3DZY - chains A and G of the 6 polymer chains in the assembly; structure by X-ray diffraction, 3.10 A resolution.

# Chain A
Molecule: Retinoic acid receptor RXR-alpha
From: Homo sapiens
UniProtKB: P19793 (RXRA_HUMAN); numbering as in UniProt (aligned over 11-462)
Chain sequence (467 residues; each row starts with the number of its first residue; numbers below 1 keep their minus sign (Met-4 is residue -4)):
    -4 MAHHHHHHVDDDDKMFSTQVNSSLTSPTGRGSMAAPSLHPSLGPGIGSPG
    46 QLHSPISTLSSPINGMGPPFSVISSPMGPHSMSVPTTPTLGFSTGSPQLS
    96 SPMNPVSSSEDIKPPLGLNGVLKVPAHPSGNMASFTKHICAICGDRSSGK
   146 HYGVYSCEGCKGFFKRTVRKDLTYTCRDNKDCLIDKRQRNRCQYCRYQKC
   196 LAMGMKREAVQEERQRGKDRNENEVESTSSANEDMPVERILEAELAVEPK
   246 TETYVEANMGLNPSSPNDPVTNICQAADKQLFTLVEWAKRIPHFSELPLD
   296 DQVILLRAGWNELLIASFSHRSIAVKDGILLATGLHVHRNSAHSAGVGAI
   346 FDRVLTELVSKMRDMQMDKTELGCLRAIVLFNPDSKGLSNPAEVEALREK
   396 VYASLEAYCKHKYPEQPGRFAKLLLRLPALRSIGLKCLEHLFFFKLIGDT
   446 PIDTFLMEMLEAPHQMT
Not modelled in the structure: -4 to 131, 242-263, 456-462
Sequence notes: expression tag (-4 to 10)
Metal / ion sites: Zn2+ site 1: Cys135, Cys138, Cys152, Cys155; Zn2+ site 2: Cys171, Cys177, Cys187, Cys190
Ligand contacts: (9cis)-retinoic acid (9CR): Val265, Ile268, Ala271, Ala272, Gln275, Trp305, Asn306, Leu309, Ser312, Phe313, Arg316, Leu326, Ala327, Val342, Ile345, Phe346, Val349, Cys432, His435, Leu436
Swiss-Prot annotation at these positions:
  - DNA-binding region: Cys135 to Met200 (Nuclear receptor)
  - zinc finger (NR C4-type): Cys135 to Cys155, Cys171 to Cys195
  - region: Lys160 to Lys165 (Nuclear localization signal), Lys201 to Ser224 (Hinge), Arg348 to Gly368 (Required for nuclear export)
  - binding site (Zn(2+)): Cys135, Cys138, Cys152, Cys155, Cys171, Cys177, Cys187, Cys190
  - binding site (9-cis-retinoate): Arg316, Ala327
  - binding site (all-trans-retinoate): Arg316, Ala327
  - modified residue: Ser21 (Phosphoserine), Ser27 (Phosphoserine), Ser56 (Phosphoserine), Ser70 (Phosphoserine), Thr82 (Phosphothreonine), Ser129 (Phosphoserine), Lys145 (N6-acetyllysine), Ser259 (Phosphoserine), Ser260 (Phosphoserine)
  - cross-link: Lys108 (Glycyl lysine isopeptide (Lys-Gly) (interchain with G-Cter in SUMO))
  - mutagenesis: Ser27 (S27A: Abolishes phosphorylation. No change in increase of RARA-mediated transcriptional activity; S27A: Increase in RARA-mediated transcriptional activity), His133 to Lys156 (Abolishes acetylation by EP300), Lys145 (K145R: Abolishes acetylation by EP300, DNA binding and transcriptional activity. Impairs interaction with EP300), Phe158 to Phe159 (Abolishes nuclear export), Lys160 to Lys165 (Abolishes nuclear localization and transcriptional activity), Gln206 to Asn216 (No impact on acetylation by EP300), Val280 (V280A: Abolished ubiquitination and degradation by UBR5), Glu352 to Thr462 (No impact on acetylation by EP300), Met357 to Met360 (Abolishes nuclear export), Leu418 to Leu430 (Abolishes nuclear localization), Glu434 (E434N/Q/K/A: As a heterodimer with NR1H4, impairs interaction with coactivator NCOA1. Impairs transcriptional activity)

# Chain G
Molecule: NCOA2 Peptide
UniProtKB: Q15596 (NCOA2_HUMAN); residue numbers follow UniProt; this construct covers 685-697
Chain sequence (13 residues; each row starts with the number of its first residue):
   685 EKHKILHRLLQDS
Not modelled in the structure: 685-687, 697

# Chain A / chain G interface
Residue-residue contacts (16):
  Phe277(A) - Leu693(G)  hydrophobic
  Val280(A) - Leu693(G)
  Lys284(A) - Asp696(G)  salt bridge
  Leu294(A) - His691(G)
  Gln297(A) - Leu694(G)
  Val298(A) - Leu690(G)  hydrophobic
  Val298(A) - Leu694(G)  hydrophobic
  Arg302(A) - Leu690(G)
  Thr449(A) - Ile689(G)
  Phe450(A) - Ile689(G)  hydrophobic
  Phe450(A) - Leu690(G)
  Phe450(A) - Leu693(G)  hydrophobic
  Glu453(A) - Lys688(G)  hydrogen bond (side chain-backbone)
  Glu453(A) - Ile689(G)  hydrogen bond (side chain-backbone)
  Glu453(A) - Leu690(G)  hydrogen bond (side chain-backbone)
  Met454(A) - Leu690(G)  hydrophobic
Other interface residues (no listed pair), chain A (12 interface residues in all): Leu301
Other interface residues (no listed pair), chain G (8 interface residues in all): Gln695

# Overview
The interface between chain A and chain G involves 12 residues on one side and 8 on the other; the contacts
include 3 hydrogen bonds and 1 salt bridge. Among the polar pairs are Lys284(A)-Asp696(G), Glu453(A)-Lys688(G)
and Glu453(A)-Ile689(G). Ligands of chain A: (9cis)-retinoic acid.
Here chain A is Retinoic acid receptor RXR-alpha (Homo sapiens) and chain G is NCOA2 Peptide. Entry 3DZY
(Intact PPAR gamma - RXR alpha Nuclear Receptor Complex on DNA bound with Rosiglitazone, 9-cis Retinoic ...)
was determined by X-ray diffraction, deposited together with 3DZU and 3E00.
